5GXQ - chains D and I of the 10 polymer chains in the assembly; structure by X-ray diffraction, 2.85 A resolution.

== Chain D ==
Protein: Histone H2B type 1-J
Source organism: Homo sapiens
UniProtKB: P06899 (H2B1J_HUMAN); residues 0-125 here correspond to UniProt positions 1-126 (UniProt number = residue number + 1)
Amino-acid sequence (129 residues; numbered -3 to 125; the number before each row is that of its first residue; numbers below 1 keep their minus sign (Gly-3 is residue -3)):
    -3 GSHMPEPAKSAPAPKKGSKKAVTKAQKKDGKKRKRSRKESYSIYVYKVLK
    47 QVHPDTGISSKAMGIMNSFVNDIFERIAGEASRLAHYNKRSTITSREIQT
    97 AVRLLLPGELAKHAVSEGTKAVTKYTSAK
Not modelled in the structure: -3 to 29
Sequence notes: expression tag (-3 to -1)
Swiss-Prot annotation at these positions:
  - modified residue: Pro1 (N-acetylproline), Glu2 (ADP-ribosyl glutamic acid), Lys5 (N6-(2-hydroxyisobutyryl)lysine), Ser6 (ADP-ribosylserine), Lys11 (N6-(beta-hydroxybutyryl)lysine), Lys12 (N6-(2-hydroxyisobutyryl)lysine), Ser14 (Phosphoserine), Lys15 (N6-acetyllysine), Lys16 (N6-(beta-hydroxybutyryl)lysine), Lys20 (N6-(2-hydroxyisobutyryl)lysine), Lys23 (N6-(2-hydroxyisobutyryl)lysine), Lys24 (N6-(2-hydroxyisobutyryl)lysine), Lys34 (N6-(2-hydroxyisobutyryl)lysine), Glu35 (PolyADP-ribosyl glutamic acid), Ser36 (Phosphoserine), Lys43 (N6-(2-hydroxyisobutyryl)lysine), Lys46 (N6-(2-hydroxyisobutyryl)lysine), Lys57 (N6,N6-dimethyllysine), Arg79 (Dimethylated arginine), Lys85 (N6,N6,N6-trimethyllysine) and 6 more in UniProt
  - glycosylation: Ser112 (O-linked (GlcNAc) serine)
  - cross-link (Glycyl lysine isopeptide (Lys-Gly)): Lys5 (interchain with G-Cter in SUMO2), Lys20 (interchain with G-Cter in SUMO2), Lys34 (interchain with G-Cter in ubiquitin), Lys120 (interchain with G-Cter in ubiquitin)

== Chain I ==
Molecule: 146-nt DNA strand
Source organism: Homo sapiens
Sequence (146 nucleotides; each row starts with the number of its first residue):
     1 ATCAATATCCACCTGCAGATTCTACCAAAAGTGTATTTGGAAACTGCTCC
    51 ATCAAAAGGCATGTTCAGCTGAATTCAGCTGAACATGCCTTTTGATGGAG
   101 CAGTTTCCAAATACACTTTTGGTAGAATCTGCAGGTGGATATTGAT

== Chain D / chain I interface ==
Residue-residue contacts (19; chain D residue first):
  Lys30(D) - DG103(I)  phosphate contact
  Lys30(D) - DT104(I)  hydrogen bond to the phosphate
  Arg31(D) - DT104(I)  phosphate contact
  Ser32(D) - DG103(I)  phosphate contact
  Arg33(D) - DA27(I)  hydrogen bond to the phosphate
  Arg33(D) - DA28(I)  salt bridge to the phosphate
  Tyr42(D) - DT20(I)  phosphate contact
  Tyr42(D) - DT21(I)  phosphate contact
  Gly53(D) - DT20(I)  phosphate contact
  Ile54(D) - DA19(I)  phosphate contact
  Ile54(D) - DT20(I)  hydrogen bond to the phosphate
  Ser55(D) - DA19(I)  phosphate contact
  Ser56(D) - DA19(I)  hydrogen bond to the phosphate
  Arg86(D) - DG39(I)  phosphate contact
  Arg86(D) - DG40(I)  salt bridge to the phosphate
  Ser87(D) - DT38(I)  sugar contact
  Ser87(D) - DG39(I)  hydrogen bond to the phosphate
  Thr88(D) - DT38(I)  hydrogen bond to the phosphate
  Thr88(D) - DG39(I)  hydrogen bond to the phosphate
Other interface residues (no listed pair), chain D (14 interface residues in all): Glu35, Lys85
Other interface residues (no listed pair), chain I (11 interface residues in all): DA29

== In short ==
The interface between chain D and chain I involves 14 residues on one side and 11 on the other, with 7
hydrogen bonds and 2 salt bridges. Polar pairs include Lys30(D)-DT104(I), Arg33(D)-DA27(I) and
Ile54(D)-DT20(I).
Here chain D is Histone H2B type 1-J and chain I is a 146-nt DNA strand, both from Homo sapiens. Entry 5GXQ
(The crystal structure of the nucleosome containing H3.6) was determined by X-ray diffraction (same
publication as 5X7X).
